Entry 3ZU3 (X-ray diffraction, 1.80 A resolution); this record covers chain A.

# Chain A
Protein: Putative reductase YPO4104/Y4119/YP_4011
From: Yersinia pestis
Reference sequence: Q8Z9U1 (Y4104_YERPE); residues 1-399 here = UniProt positions 1-399
Amino-acid sequence (405 residues; each row starts with the number of its first residue; numbers below 1 keep their minus sign (Gly-5 is residue -5)):
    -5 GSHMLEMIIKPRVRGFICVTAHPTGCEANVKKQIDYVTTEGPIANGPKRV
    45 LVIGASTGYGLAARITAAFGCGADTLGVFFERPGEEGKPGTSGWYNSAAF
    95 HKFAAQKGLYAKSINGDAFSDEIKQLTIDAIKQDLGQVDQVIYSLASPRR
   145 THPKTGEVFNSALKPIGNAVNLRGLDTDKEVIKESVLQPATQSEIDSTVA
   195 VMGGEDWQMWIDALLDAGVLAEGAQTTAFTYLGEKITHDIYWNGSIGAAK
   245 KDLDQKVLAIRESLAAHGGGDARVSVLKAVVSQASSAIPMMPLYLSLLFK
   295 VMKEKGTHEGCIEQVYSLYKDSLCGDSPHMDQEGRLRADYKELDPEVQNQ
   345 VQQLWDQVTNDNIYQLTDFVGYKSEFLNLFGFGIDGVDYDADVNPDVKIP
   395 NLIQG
Construct notes: expression tag (-5 to 0); variant Ser276 (Thr in Q8Z9U1)
Ion coordination: Na+: Thr51, Ser138 (together with NADH)
Ligand contacts: NADH (NAI; 1,4-dihydronicotinamide adenine dinucleotide): Gly48, Ala49, Ser50, Thr51, Gly52, Tyr53, Phe73, Phe74, Glu75, Gly110, Asp111, Ala112, Phe113, Ser138, Leu139, Ala140, Ser141, Met196, Phe223, Thr224, Tyr225, Tyr235, Lys244, Leu271, Lys272, Ala273, Val274, Ser276, Gln277, Ala278, Ser279

# Summary
Chain A binds NADH. The Na+ site is built by Thr51 and Ser138.
Chain A is Putative reductase YPO4104/Y4119/YP_4011 (Yersinia pestis); the structure, Structure of the
enoyl-ACP reductase FabV from Yersinia pestis with the cofactor NADH (MR, cleaved Histag), was determined by
X-ray diffraction, deposited together with 3ZU4 and 3ZU5.
